Entry 9H8G (electron microscopy, 2.09 A resolution); this record covers chains A and L of the 13 polymer chains in the assembly.

== Chain A ==
Molecule: 16S rRNA fragment
Organism: Escherichia coli
Sequence (1541 nucleotides; each row starts with the number of its first residue; note: 1 number in that range is skipped by the numbering (no residue carries it; nothing is unmodelled there)):
     1 AAAUUGAAGAGUUUGAUCAUGGCUCAGAUUGAACGCUGGCGGCAGGCCUA
    51 ACACAUGCAAGUCGAACGGUAACAGGAAGAAGCUUGCUUCUUUGCUGACG
   101 AGUGGCGGACGGGUGAGUAAUGUCUGGGAAACUGCCUGAUGGAGGGGGAU
   151 AACUACUGGAAACGGUAGCUAAUACCGCAUAACGUCGCAAGACCAAAGAG
   201 GGGGACCUUCGGGCCUCUUGCCAUCGGAUGUGCCCAGAUGGGAUUAGCUA
   251 GUAGGUGGGGUAACGGCUCACCUAGGCGACGAUCCCUAGCUGGUCUGAGA
   301 GGAUGACCAGCCACACUGGAACUGAGACACGGUCCAGACUCCUACGGGAG
   351 GCAGCAGUGGGGAAUAUUGCACAAUGGGCGCAAGCCUGAUGCAGCCAUGC
   401 CGCGUGUAUGAAGAAGGCCUUCGGGUUGUAAAGUACUUUCAGCGGGGAGG
   451 AAGGGAGUAAAGUUAAUACCUUUGCUCAUUGACGUUACCCGCAGAAGAAG
   501 CACCGGCUAACUCCGUGCCAGCAGCCXCGGUAAUACGGAGGGUGCAAGCG
   551 UUAAUCGGAAUUACUGGGCGUAAAGCGCACGCAGGCGGUUUGUUAAGUCA
   601 GAUGUGAAAUCCCCGGGCUCAACCUGGGAACUGCAUCUGAUACUGGCAAG
   651 CUUGAGUCUCGUAGAGGGGGGUAGAAUUCCAGGUGUAGCGGUGAAAUGCG
   701 UAGAGAUCUGGAGGAAUACCGGUGGCGAAGGCGGCCCCCUGGACGAAGAC
   751 UGACGCUCAGGUGCGAAAGCGUGGGGAGCAAACAGGAUUAGAUACCCUGG
   801 UAGUCCACGCCGUAAACGAUGUCGACUUGGAGGUUGUGCCCUUGAGGCGU
   851 GGCUUCCGGAGCUAACGCGUUAAGUCGACCGCCUGGGGAGUACGGCCGCA
   901 AGGUUAAAACUCAAAUGAAUUGACGGGGGC
   932 CCGCACAAGCGGUGGAGCAUGUGGUUUAAUUCGAUGXAACGCGAAGAACC
   982 UUACCUGGUCUUGACAUCCACGGAAGUUUUCAGAGAUGAGAAUGUGCCUU
  1032 CGGGAACCGUGAGACAGGUGCUGCAUGGCUGUCGUCAGCUCGUGUUGUGA
  1082 AAUGUUGGGUUAAGUCCCGCAACGAGCGCAACCCUUAUCCUUUGUUGCCA
  1132 GCGGUCCGGCCGGGAACUCAAAGGAGACUGCCAGUGAUAAACUGGAGGAA
  1182 GGUGGGGAUGACGUCAAGUCAUCAUGGCCCUUACGACCAGGGCUACACAC
  1232 GUGCUACAAUGGCGCAUACAAAGAGAAGCGACCUCGCGAGAGCAAGCGGA
  1282 CCUCAUAAAGUGCGUCGUAGUCCGGAUUGGAGUCUGCAACUCGACUCCAU
  1332 GAAGUCGGAAUCGCUAGUAAUCGUGGAUCAGAAUGCCACGGUGAAUACGU
  1382 UCCCGGCCUUGUACACACCGCCCGUXACACCAUGGGAGUGGGUUGCAAAA
  1432 GAAGUAGGUAGCUUAACCUUCGGGAGGGCGCUUACCACUUUGUGAUUCAU
  1482 GACUGGGGUGAAGUCGUAACAAGGUAACCGUAGGGGAACCUGCGGUUGGA
  1532 UCACCUCCUUA
Unresolved in the structure: 932-1386, 1535-1542
Modified / non-standard residues: PSU (pseudouridine-5'-monophosphate) at position 516, G7M (N7-methyl-guanosine-5'-monophosphate) at position 527, 2MG (2N-methylguanosine-5'-monophosphate) at position 967, 5MC (5-methylcytidine-5'-monophosphate) at position 968, 2MG (2N-methylguanosine-5'-monophosphate) at position 1208, 4OC (4n,o2'-methylcytidine-5'-monophosphate) at position 1402, 5MC (5-methylcytidine-5'-monophosphate) at position 1407, UR3 (3-methyluridine-5'-monophoshate) at position 1498, 2MG (2N-methylguanosine-5'-monophosphate) at position 1516, MA6 (6N-dimethyladenosine-5'-monophoshate) at position 1518, MA6 (6N-dimethyladenosine-5'-monophoshate) at position 1519
Metal / ion sites: Mg2+ site 1: A8, A298; K+ site 1: G11, U12, G21, G22; K+ site 2: U12, C526, G7M_527, A914; Mg2+ site 2: U13, U14; Mg2+ site 3 near G21 (its only coordinating residue here); Mg2+ site 4: C48, G115; Mg2+ site 5 near A53 (its only coordinating residue here); Mg2+ site 6 near U56 (its only coordinating residue here); Mg2+ site 7: A59, U387; K+ site 3: G61, U62, G104, G105; Mg2+ site 8 near G100 (its only coordinating residue here); K+ site 4: G107, G108, G326; 43 more Mg2+ sites not listed; 27 more K+ sites not listed
Residues lining bound ligands: A1IC4 ((2S,3S)-2-[[(2S)-2-[[(2S,4S)-5-aminocarbonyloxy-4-oxidanyl-2-[[(2S,3R)-3-oxidanylpiperidin-2-yl]carbonylamino]pentanoyl]amino]-3-(1H-imidazol-4-yl)propanoyl]amino]-3-(2-chloranyl-1H-imidazol-4-yl)-3-oxidanyl-propanoic acid): U692, G693, U788, U789, G791, A792, A794, C795, C796, U1506
Reported in the primary citation:
  - binding site for A1IC4: G693, U788 to G791, A794 to C796, U1506
  - conformationally variable residues: U793
  - contacts within the chain: G926-G1505 (pi stacking)

== Chain L ==
Molecule: Small ribosomal subunit protein uS12
Organism: Escherichia coli
UniProt: P0A7S3 (RS12_ECOLI); residues 1-124 here = UniProt positions 1-124
Sequence (124 residues; numbered 1 to 124; the number before each row is that of its first residue):
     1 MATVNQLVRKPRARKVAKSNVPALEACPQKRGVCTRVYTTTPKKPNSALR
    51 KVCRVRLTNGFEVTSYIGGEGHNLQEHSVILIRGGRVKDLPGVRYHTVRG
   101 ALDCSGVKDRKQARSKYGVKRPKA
Unresolved in the structure: 1
Swiss-Prot annotation at these positions:
  - modified residue: Asp89 (3-methylthioaspartic acid), Lys108 (N6-acetyllysine)
  - natural variant: Lys43 (K43R: Confers streptomycin resistance but not hyperaccurate translation)
  - mutagenesis: Leu57 (L57H: Protein is not incorporated into ribosomes), Lys88 (K88Q: Confers low-level resistance to streptomycin and a 15% decrease in the translational elongation rate)

== Chain A / chain L interface ==
Pairs across the interface (123):
  G22(A) - Lys15(L)  salt bridge to the phosphate
  A33(A) - Pro28(L)  sugar contact
  A33(A) - Gln29(L)  hydrogen bond to the sugar
  C34(A) - Gln29(L)  sugar contact
  C34(A) - Val98(L)  sugar contact
  G35(A) - Gly100(L)  sugar contact
  G35(A) - Ser115(L)  hydrogen bond to the sugar
  G35(A) - Gly118(L)  sugar contact
  C36(A) - Arg114(L)  hydrogen bond to the sugar
  C36(A) - Ser115(L)  sugar contact
  C36(A) - Val119(L)  sugar contact
  C36(A) - Lys120(L)  salt bridge to the phosphate
  C36(A) - Arg121(L)  phosphate contact
  U37(A) - Lys120(L)  salt bridge to the phosphate
  U37(A) - Arg121(L)  hydrogen bond to the phosphate
  G302(A) - Arg14(L)  hydrogen bond to the phosphate
  A303(A) - Arg14(L)  salt bridge to the phosphate
  G362(A) - Arg31(L)  salt bridge to the phosphate
  G362(A) - Thr58(L)  phosphate contact
  A363(A) - Cys27(L)  hydrogen bond to the base
  A363(A) - Pro28(L)  base contact
  A363(A) - Gln29(L)  base contact
  A363(A) - Lys30(L)  phosphate contact
  A363(A) - Arg31(L)  salt bridge to the phosphate
  A363(A) - Thr58(L)  hydrogen bond to the phosphate
  A363(A) - Leu81(L)  sugar contact
  G500(A) - Arg121(L)  hydrogen bond to the phosphate
  C501(A) - Arg114(L)  salt bridge to the phosphate
  C501(A) - Ser115(L)  hydrogen bond to the phosphate
  C501(A) - Arg121(L)  salt bridge to the phosphate
  A502(A) - Ala113(L)  phosphate contact
  A502(A) - Arg114(L)  hydrogen bond to the phosphate
  A502(A) - Ser115(L)  hydrogen bond to the phosphate
  A502(A) - Lys116(L)  phosphate contact
  C503(A) - Ala113(L)  phosphate contact
  C503(A) - Lys116(L)  salt bridge to the phosphate
  C518(A) - Pro45(L)  base contact
  C518(A) - Ser47(L)  phosphate contact
  C519(A) - Ser47(L)  phosphate contact
  A520(A) - Ala48(L)  phosphate contact
  A520(A) - Leu49(L)  hydrogen bond to the phosphate
  A520(A) - Glu70(L)  hydrogen bond to the sugar
  G521(A) - Arg50(L)  hydrogen bond to the base
  G521(A) - Lys51(L)  salt bridge to the phosphate
  G521(A) - Gly69(L)  phosphate contact
  G521(A) - Glu70(L)  phosphate contact
  G521(A) - Gly71(L)  phosphate contact
  C522(A) - Asn46(L)  base contact
  C522(A) - Arg50(L)  base contact
  C522(A) - Tyr66(L)  hydrogen bond to the phosphate
  C522(A) - Gly69(L)  hydrogen bond to the phosphate
  C522(A) - Asp89(L)  base contact
  C522(A) - Tyr117(L)  phosphate contact
  A523(A) - Arg50(L)  base contact
  A523(A) - Lys88(L)  base contact
  A523(A) - Asp89(L)  hydrogen bond to the base
  C525(A) - Lys88(L)  phosphate contact
  C526(A) - Lys88(L)  salt bridge to the phosphate
  G7M_527(A) - Asn46(L)  base contact
  C528(A) - Asn46(L)  hydrogen bond to the base
  G529(A) - Pro45(L)  base contact
  G529(A) - Asn46(L)  hydrogen bond to the base
  G529(A) - Ser47(L)  base contact
  G537(A) - Arg110(L)  salt bridge to the phosphate
  G538(A) - Arg110(L)  phosphate contact
  G538(A) - Lys111(L)  hydrogen bond to the phosphate
  G538(A) - Gln112(L)  hydrogen bond to the phosphate
  A539(A) - Lys111(L)  phosphate contact
  A539(A) - Gln112(L)  phosphate contact
  G550(A) - Lys116(L)  sugar contact
  U551(A) - Arg83(L)  sugar contact
  U552(A) - Pro28(L)  hydrogen bond to the sugar
  U552(A) - Arg83(L)  sugar contact
  U552(A) - Gly84(L)  hydrogen bond to the sugar
  A553(A) - Val21(L)  phosphate contact
  A553(A) - Leu24(L)  sugar contact
  A553(A) - Ala26(L)  hydrogen bond to the sugar
  A553(A) - Cys27(L)  sugar contact
  A553(A) - Pro28(L)  sugar contact
  A553(A) - Gly84(L)  phosphate contact
  A553(A) - Gly85(L)  phosphate contact
  A554(A) - Ser19(L)  hydrogen bond to the phosphate
  A554(A) - Ala26(L)  sugar contact
  C556(A) - Arg14(L)  salt bridge to the phosphate
  U561(A) - Lys15(L)  base contact
  U562(A) - Arg12(L)  base contact
  U562(A) - Ala13(L)  hydrogen bond to the base
  U562(A) - Arg14(L)  sugar contact
  U562(A) - Lys15(L)  phosphate contact
  A563(A) - Arg12(L)  base contact
  C564(A) - Leu7(L)  phosphate contact
  C564(A) - Arg12(L)  salt bridge to the phosphate
  G567(A) - Arg12(L)  hydrogen bond to the base
  G568(A) - Ala2(L)  hydrogen bond to the base
  G585(A) - Asn5(L)  sugar contact
  A759(A) - Arg9(L)  sugar contact
  C879(A) - Asn5(L)  phosphate contact
  C880(A) - Thr3(L)  hydrogen bond to the phosphate
  C880(A) - Asn5(L)  phosphate contact
  C880(A) - Gln6(L)  base contact
  C880(A) - Arg9(L)  salt bridge to the phosphate
  G881(A) - Gln6(L)  hydrogen bond to the base
  G881(A) - Arg9(L)  salt bridge to the phosphate
  C882(A) - Ala2(L)  base contact
  C882(A) - Gln6(L)  base contact
  U884(A) - Arg12(L)  hydrogen bond to the base
  U884(A) - Lys15(L)  hydrogen bond to the sugar
  G885(A) - Lys15(L)  salt bridge to the phosphate
  A909(A) - Lys18(L)  phosphate contact
  C910(A) - Arg94(L)  salt bridge to the phosphate
  U911(A) - Lys18(L)  base contact
  U911(A) - Gly92(L)  phosphate contact
  U911(A) - Arg94(L)  salt bridge to the phosphate
  C912(A) - Lys43(L)  phosphate contact
  C912(A) - Arg86(L)  salt bridge to the phosphate
  C912(A) - Pro91(L)  phosphate contact
  A913(A) - Lys43(L)  salt bridge to the phosphate
  A913(A) - Lys88(L)  phosphate contact
  A1413(A) - Arg54(L)  salt bridge to the phosphate
  U1490(A) - Pro91(L)  sugar contact
  A1492(A) - Lys43(L)  phosphate contact
  A1492(A) - Lys44(L)  hydrogen bond to the phosphate
  A1493(A) - Lys44(L)  phosphate contact
Other interface residues (no listed pair), chain A (63 interface residues in all): U24, A32, G524, C883, C1412, G1491
Other interface residues (no listed pair), chain L (63 interface residues in all): Asn20, Pro22, Gly68, Val87

== Overview ==
The chain A/chain L interface involves 63 residues from each chain; the contacts include 33 hydrogen bonds and
22 salt bridges. Polar contacts include A363(A)-Cys27(L), G521(A)-Arg50(L) and A523(A)-Asp89(L). Bound to
chain A: compound A1IC4. From the paper: a binding site for A1IC4 at G693(A), U788(A) and A794(A) among
others; conformational variability at U793(A).
Here chain A is 16S rRNA fragment and chain L is Small ribosomal subunit protein uS12, both from Escherichia
coli. Entry 9H8G (Complex 5 30S-GE81112) was determined by electron microscopy (same publication as 9H9H,
9H9I, 9H9J, 9H9K, 9H9L, 9H9M and 9H9N).
